Entry 4RUF (X-ray diffraction, 3.40 A resolution); this record covers chains A and B.

== Chain A (and B) ==
Protein: Potassium channel subfamily K member 4
Source organism: Homo sapiens
Notes: chain B of this document is another copy of the same molecule, construct and numbering; everything in this record applies to it too
UniProt: Q9NYG8 (KCNK4_HUMAN); numbering as in UniProt (aligned over 1-300)
Amino-acid sequence (309 residues; each row starts with the number of its first residue):
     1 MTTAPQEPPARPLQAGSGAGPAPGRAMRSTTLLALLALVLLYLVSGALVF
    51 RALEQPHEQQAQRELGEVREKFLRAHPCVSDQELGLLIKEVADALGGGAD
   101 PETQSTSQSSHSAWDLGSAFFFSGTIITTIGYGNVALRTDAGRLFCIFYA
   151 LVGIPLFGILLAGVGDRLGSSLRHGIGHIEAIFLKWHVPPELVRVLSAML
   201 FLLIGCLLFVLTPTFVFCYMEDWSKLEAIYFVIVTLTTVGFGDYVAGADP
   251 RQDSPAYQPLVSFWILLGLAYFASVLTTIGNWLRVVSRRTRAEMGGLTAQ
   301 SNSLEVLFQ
Unresolved in the structure: 1-19, 103-109, 284-309 (chain B: 1-27, 106-109, 283-309)
Differences from the reference sequence: engineered mutation Gln104 (Asn in Q9NYG8), Gln108 (Asn in Q9NYG8), Ser262 (Trp in Q9NYG8); expression tag (301-309)
UniProt features mapped onto this chain:
  - binding site (K(+)): Thr103, Thr212, Phe215
  - mutagenesis: Gly98 (G98I: Strongly increases basal level of channel activity, decreases further activation by pressure and abolishes further activation by arachidonic acid), Thr103 (T103C: Loss of voltage-dependent channel gating. Displays linear current-voltage relationship), Thr212 (T212C: Loss of voltage-dependent channel gating. Abolishes activation by arachidonic acid and PIP2)
What the authors report for this chain:
  - conformationally variable residues (helix shift): Gly163 to Ile179, Gly268, Asn281

== Interface between chain A and chain B ==
Cross-chain cystine bridges: Cys78(A)-Cys78(B)
Contacting residue pairs (199):
  Ala22(A) with Asp166(B)
  Pro23(A) with Asp166(B)
  Ala26(A) with Gly163(B); Asp166(B)
  Met27(A) with Arg167(B), hydrogen bond (backbone-side chain)
  Ser29(A) with Arg167(B), hydrogen bond
  Leu32(A) with Leu160(B); Gly163(B); Arg167(B)
  Leu35(A) with Leu156(B), hydrophobic; Ile159(B), hydrophobic; Leu160(B), hydrophobic
  Leu36(A) with Leu160(B), hydrophobic
  Val39(A) with Leu160(B), hydrophobic
  Leu40(A) with Phe120(B)
  Tyr42(A) with Tyr149(B), hydrogen bond (backbone-side chain); Val152(B); Gly153(B), hydrogen bond (side chain-backbone); Leu156(B), hydrophobic
  Leu43(A) with Phe120(B), hydrophobic; Ser123(B); Ile127(B), hydrophobic; Tyr149(B)
  Val44(A) with Phe120(B)
  Gly46(A) with Phe145(B); Tyr149(B)
  Ala47(A) with Leu116(B); Ala119(B); Phe120(B), hydrophobic
  Leu48(A) with Leu116(B), hydrophobic
  Val49(A) with Phe145(B), hydrophobic
  Phe50(A) with Phe122(B), hydrophobic; Ser123(B); Ile126(B), hydrophobic; Gly142(B); Phe145(B), hydrophobic; Cys146(B), hydrophobic
  Arg51(A) with Trp114(B)
  Leu53(A) with Thr139(B), hydrogen bond (backbone-side chain); Ala141(B); Gly142(B); Phe145(B), hydrophobic
  Glu54(A) with Trp114(B), hydrogen bond; Leu137(B); Arg138(B), hydrogen bond (side chain-backbone); Thr139(B), hydrogen bond (side chain-backbone)
  Gln55(A) with Trp114(B)
  His57(A) with Arg138(B)
  Glu58(A) with Ala113(B); Trp114(B); Val135(B)
  Gln59(A) with Ser110(B); His111(B), hydrogen bond (side chain-backbone)
  Gln60(A) with Arg138(B)
  Ala61(A) with Ala94(B); Gly97(B); Ala99(B)
  Gln62(A) with Ala99(B)
  Arg63(A) with Ser105(B)
  Leu65(A) with Ala94(B), hydrophobic
  Gly66(A) with Ser105(B)
  Val68(A) with Leu87(B), hydrophobic; Glu90(B)
  Arg69(A) with Gln104(B), hydrogen bond; Ser105(B)
  Phe72(A) with Val79(B), hydrophobic; Glu83(B); Leu87(B), hydrophobic
  His76(A) with Cys78(B); Val79(B); Glu83(B), salt bridge
  Cys78(A) with His76(B), hydrogen bond (backbone-side chain); Cys78(B), disulfide
  Val79(A) with His76(B)
  Asp81(A) with Gln104(B)
  Glu83(A) with Phe72(B); His76(B), salt bridge
  Leu84(A) with Leu87(B), hydrophobic
  Gly85(A) with Gln104(B)
  Leu87(A) with Phe72(B), hydrophobic
  Ile88(A) with Val91(B), hydrophobic
  Lys89(A) with Pro101(B); Glu102(B), salt bridge
  Glu90(A) with Val68(B)
  Val91(A) with Leu65(B), hydrophobic; Val91(B), hydrophobic
  Ala92(A) with Leu95(B), hydrophobic
  Ala94(A) with Ala61(B); Leu65(B), hydrophobic
  Leu95(A) with Ala92(B), hydrophobic; Leu95(B), hydrophobic
  Gly97(A) with Glu58(B)
  Gly98(A) with Glu58(B); Ala61(B); Gln62(B)
  Ala99(A) with Gln62(B); Leu65(B), hydrophobic
  Asp100(A) with Gln62(B)
  Pro101(A) with Ile88(B), hydrophobic; Lys89(B); Ala92(B), hydrophobic
  Ser112(A) with Glu58(B); Gln59(B), hydrogen bond
  Ala113(A) with Glu58(B)
  Trp114(A) with Arg51(B); Glu54(B); Gln55(B); Glu58(B)
  Leu116(A) with Ala47(B); Leu48(B), hydrophobic
  Ala119(A) with Ala47(B)
  Phe120(A) with Leu40(B); Leu43(B), hydrophobic; Val44(B), hydrophobic; Ala47(B)
  Phe122(A) with Phe50(B), hydrophobic; Phe241(B), hydrophobic
  Ser123(A) with Leu43(B); Gly46(B); Ala47(B); Phe50(B)
  Thr125(A) with Val239(B)
  Ile126(A) with Phe50(B), hydrophobic; Val239(B); Phe241(B), hydrophobic
  Ile127(A) with Leu43(B), hydrophobic
  Thr129(A) with Thr237(B); Thr238(B); Val239(B)
  Ile130(A) with Val239(B)
  Gly131(A) with Val239(B); Gly240(B); Phe241(B)
  Tyr132(A) with Phe241(B)
  Gly133(A) with Phe241(B)
  Ala136(A) with Glu54(B); Asp243(B)
  Leu137(A) with Phe50(B), hydrophobic; Glu54(B); Tyr230(B)
  Arg138(A) with Glu54(B), hydrogen bond (backbone-side chain); His57(B)
  Thr139(A) with Leu53(B), hydrogen bond (side chain-backbone); Glu54(B), hydrogen bond
  Asp140(A) with Leu226(B)
  Ala141(A) with Leu53(B)
  Gly142(A) with Phe50(B); Leu53(B)
  Arg143(A) with Leu226(B); Tyr230(B); Tyr244(B), hydrogen bond
  Leu144(A) with Leu226(B), hydrophobic
  Phe145(A) with Gly46(B); Val49(B), hydrophobic; Phe50(B), hydrophobic
  Cys146(A) with Phe50(B), hydrophobic
  Ile147(A) with Ile229(B), hydrophobic; Ile233(B), hydrophobic
  Tyr149(A) with Tyr42(B), hydrogen bond (side chain-backbone); Leu43(B); Gly46(B)
  Val152(A) with Tyr42(B)
  Gly153(A) with Tyr42(B), hydrogen bond (backbone-side chain)
  Ile154(A) with Thr237(B); Val239(B), hydrophobic
  Leu156(A) with Val39(B), hydrophobic
  Ile159(A) with Leu35(B), hydrophobic
  Leu160(A) with Leu32(B); Leu35(B); Leu36(B); Val39(B), hydrophobic
  Gly163(A) with Leu32(B)
  Arg167(A) with Arg28(B); Ser29(B), hydrogen bond; Leu32(B)
  Leu226(A) with Asp140(B); Arg143(B); Leu144(B), hydrophobic
  Glu227(A) with Arg143(B), salt bridge
  Tyr230(A) with Leu137(B); Arg143(B)
  Ile233(A) with Ile147(B), hydrophobic
  Thr237(A) with Thr129(B); Ile154(B)
  Thr238(A) with Thr129(B)
  Val239(A) with Ile126(B); Thr129(B); Ile130(B); Gly131(B); Ile154(B), hydrophobic
  Gly240(A) with Gly131(B)
  Phe241(A) with Phe122(B), hydrophobic; Thr125(B); Ile126(B), hydrophobic; Gly131(B); Tyr132(B); Gly133(B)
  Asp243(A) with Ala136(B)
  Tyr244(A) with Arg143(B), hydrogen bond
Interface residues without a listed pair, chain A (110 interface residues in all): Leu38, Glu102, His111, Asp115, Phe148, Leu151, Val164, Ile229
Interface residues without a listed pair, chain B (105 interface residues in all): Leu38, Ser45, Asp93, Gly124, Leu151, Val164, Ser224, Glu227, Phe272

== Overview ==
The interface between chain A and chain B involves 110 residues on one side and 105 on the other, with 1
disulfide bond, 20 hydrogen bonds and 4 salt bridges. Among the polar pairs are His76(A)-Glu83(B),
Lys89(A)-Glu102(B) and Glu227(A)-Arg143(B). The paper reports conformational variability at Gly163(A),
Gly268(A) and Asn281(A).
Chain A and chain B are both Potassium channel subfamily K member 4 (Homo sapiens); the structure, Human
K2P4.1 (TRAAAK) potassium channel, W262S mutant, was determined by X-ray diffraction (same publication as
4RUE).
